Entry 2VGJ (X-ray diffraction, 2.40 A resolution); this record covers chain A.

== Chain A ==
Molecule: D-alanyl-D-alanine carboxypeptidase
Organism: Actinomadura sp
Notes: EC 3.4.16.4
UniProtKB: P39045 (DAC_ACTSP); residues 1-489 here correspond to UniProt positions 50-538 (UniProt number = residue number + 49)
Sequence (489 residues; numbered 1 to 489; the number before each row is that of its first residue):
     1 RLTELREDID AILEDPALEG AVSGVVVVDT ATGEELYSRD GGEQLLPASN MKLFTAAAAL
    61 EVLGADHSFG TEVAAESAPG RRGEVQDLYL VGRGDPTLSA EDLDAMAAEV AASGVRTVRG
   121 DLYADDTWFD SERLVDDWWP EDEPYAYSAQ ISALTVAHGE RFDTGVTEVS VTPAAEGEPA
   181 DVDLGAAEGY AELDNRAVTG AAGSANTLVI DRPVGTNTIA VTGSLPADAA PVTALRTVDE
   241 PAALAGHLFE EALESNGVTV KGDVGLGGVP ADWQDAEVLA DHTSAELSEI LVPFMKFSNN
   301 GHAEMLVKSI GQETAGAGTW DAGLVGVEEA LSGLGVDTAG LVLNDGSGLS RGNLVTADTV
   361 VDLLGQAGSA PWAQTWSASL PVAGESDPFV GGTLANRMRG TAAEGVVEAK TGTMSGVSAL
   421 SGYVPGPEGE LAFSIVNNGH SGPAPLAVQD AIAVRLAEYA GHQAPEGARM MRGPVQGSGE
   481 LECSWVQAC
Not modelled in the structure: 468-489
Covalent attachments: cephalosporin (REC) linked to Ser49
Residues lining bound ligands: cephalosporin (REC): Ala48, Lys52, Trp139, Asp142, Tyr147, Ser298, Asn300, Leu349, Arg351, Thr393, Lys410, Thr411, Gly412, Thr413, Met414, Ser415
UniProt features mapped onto this chain:
  - active site: Ser49 (Acyl-ester intermediate), Lys52 (Proton acceptor), Ser298
  - binding site (substrate): Lys410
Reported in the primary citation:
  - binding site for cephalosporin: Trp139, Asp142, Tyr147, Asn300, Leu349, Arg351, Thr411, Met414, Ser415

== In short ==
Covalently linked cephalosporin: at Ser49. UniProt lists 3 active-site residues and substrate-binding residue
Lys410. The paper reports a binding site for cephalosporin at Trp139, Asp142 and Tyr147 among others.
Chain A is D-alanyl-D-alanine carboxypeptidase (Actinomadura sp); the structure, Crystal structure of
Actinomadura R39 DD-peptidase complexed with a peptidoglycan-mimetic cephalosporin, was determined by X-ray
diffraction (same publication as 2VGK, 3BEB and 3BEC).
